PDB entry 8K27 | electron microscopy, 3.60 A resolution | chains A and Q of the 12 polymer chains in the assembly

# Chain A
Protein: Csy1
Organism: Vibrio phage ICP1_2004_A
Reference sequence: F1D5V8 (F1D5V8_9CAUD); residues 1-179 here = UniProt positions 1-179
Sequence (179 residues; row label = number of the first residue in the row):
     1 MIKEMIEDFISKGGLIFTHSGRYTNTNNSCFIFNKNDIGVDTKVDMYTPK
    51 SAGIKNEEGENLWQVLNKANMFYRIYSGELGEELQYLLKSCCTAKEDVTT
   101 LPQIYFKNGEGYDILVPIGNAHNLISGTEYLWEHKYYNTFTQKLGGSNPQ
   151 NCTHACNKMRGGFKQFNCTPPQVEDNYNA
Disordered / not traced: 1, 175-179
Cystine bridges: Cys152-Cys156

# Chain Q
Molecule: 49-nt DNA strand
Organism: Vibrio phage ICP1_2004_A
Sequence (49 nucleotides; numbered 1 to 49; the number before each row is that of its first residue):
     1 ATTTAAATAGGGAAGATAAGCAAAGGGTTGACGAAAGCCCTTTGTCCCT

# Chain A / chain Q interface
Residue-residue contacts (11; chain A residue first):
  Arg22(A) - DA35(Q)  salt bridge to the phosphate
  Thr26(A) - DA34(Q)  phosphate contact
  Asn27(A) - DA34(Q)  sugar contact
  Tyr47(A) - DA35(Q)  sugar contact
  Lys50(A) - DA35(Q)  hydrogen bond to the base
  Lys50(A) - DA36(Q)  hydrogen bond to the sugar
  Ser147(A) - DG33(Q)  hydrogen bond to the phosphate
  Asn148(A) - DG33(Q)  base contact
  Gln150(A) - DG33(Q)  base contact
  Asn151(A) - DG33(Q)  base contact
  Asn151(A) - DA34(Q)  sugar contact
Also at the interface, not in a pair above, chain A (11 interface residues in all): Pro49, Gly146

# In short
11 residues of chain A face 4 of chain Q across their interface, with 3 hydrogen bonds and 1 salt bridge.
Among the polar pairs are Lys50(A)-DA35(Q), Lys50(A)-DA36(Q) and Ser147(A)-DG33(Q).
Here chain A is Csy1 and chain Q is a 49-nt DNA strand, both from Vibrio phage ICP1_2004_A. Entry 8K27 (ICP1
Csy-dsDNA complex (partial duplex)) was determined by electron microscopy.
